Entry 8OMS (X-ray diffraction, 1.10 A resolution); this record covers chain AAA.

[Chain AAA]
Protein: Lysozyme C
Source organism: Gallus gallus
Notes: EC 3.2.1.17
Reference sequence: P00698 (LYSC_CHICK); residues 1-129 here correspond to UniProt positions 19-147 (UniProt number = residue number + 18)
Chain sequence (129 residues; numbered 1 to 129; the number before each row is that of its first residue):
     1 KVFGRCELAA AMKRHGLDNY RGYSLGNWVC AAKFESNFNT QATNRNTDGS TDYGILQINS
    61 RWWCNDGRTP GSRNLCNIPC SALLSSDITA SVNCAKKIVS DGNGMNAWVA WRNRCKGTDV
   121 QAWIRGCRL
Swiss-Prot annotation at these positions:
  - active site: Glu35, Asp52
  - binding site (substrate): Asp101
Disulfides: Cys6-Cys127, Cys30-Cys115, Cys64-Cys80, Cys76-Cys94
Residues lining bound ligands: VTU (bis-[(1-methyl-2-ethyl-3-hydroxy-4(1H)-pyridinone)]-V(IV)O2): Phe3, Gly4, Arg5, Cys6, Glu7, Arg125, Gly126, Arg128
What the authors report for this chain:
  - binding site for VTU: Arg5, Cys6, Glu7, Arg14

[In short]
Chain AAA binds compound VTU. From UniProt: active-site residues Glu35 and Asp52 and substrate-binding residue
Asp101. From the paper: a binding site for VTU at Arg5, Cys6 and Glu7 among others.
Chain AAA is Lysozyme C (Gallus gallus); the structure, X-ray structure of lysozyme obtained upon reaction
with [VIVO(empp)2] (Structure B), was determined by X-ray diffraction together with 8OM8 and 8OMT from the
same study.
